6HVS - chains O and P of the 28 polymer chains in the assembly; structure by X-ray diffraction, 3.10 A resolution.

== Chain O ==
Molecule: Proteasome subunit alpha type-2
Source organism: Saccharomyces cerevisiae S288C
Notes: EC 3.4.25.1
Reference sequence: P23639 (PSA2_YEAST); numbering as in UniProt (aligned over 1-250)
Chain sequence (250 residues; each row starts with the number of its first residue):
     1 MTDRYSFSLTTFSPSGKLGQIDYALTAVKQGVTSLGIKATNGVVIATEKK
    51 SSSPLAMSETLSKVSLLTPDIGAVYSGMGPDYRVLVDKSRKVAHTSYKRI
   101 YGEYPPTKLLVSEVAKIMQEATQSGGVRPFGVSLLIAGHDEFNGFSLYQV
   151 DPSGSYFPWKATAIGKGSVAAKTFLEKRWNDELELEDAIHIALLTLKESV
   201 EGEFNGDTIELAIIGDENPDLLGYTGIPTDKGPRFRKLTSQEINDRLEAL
Swiss-Prot annotation at these positions:
  - cross-link: Lys-108 (Glycyl lysine isopeptide (Lys-Gly) (interchain with G-Cter in ubiquitin))

== Chain P ==
Molecule: Proteasome subunit alpha type-3
Source organism: Saccharomyces cerevisiae S288C
Notes: EC 3.4.25.1
Reference sequence: P23638 (PSA3_YEAST); residues 0-257 here correspond to UniProt positions 1-258 (UniProt number = residue number + 1)
Chain sequence (258 residues; numbered 0 to 257; the number before each row is that of its first residue; numbering starts at 0):
     0 MGSRRYDSRTTIFSPEGRLYQVEYALESISHAGTAIGIMASDGIVLAAER
    50 KVTSTLLEQDTSTEKLYKLNDKIAVAVAGLTADAEILINTARIHAQNYLK
   100 TYNEDIPVEILVRRLSDIKQGYTQHGGLRPFGVSFIYAGYDDRYGYQLYT
   150 SNPSGNYTGWKAISVGANTSAAQTLLQMDYKDDMKVDDAIELALKTLSKT
   200 TDSSALTYDRLEFATIRKGANDGEVYQKIFKPQEIKDILVKTGITKKDED
   250 EEADEDMK
Unresolved in the structure: 0, 245-257
Swiss-Prot annotation at these positions:
  - cross-link (Glycyl lysine isopeptide (Lys-Gly)): Lys-99 (interchain with G-Cter in ubiquitin), Lys-198 (interchain with G-Cter in ubiquitin), Lys-230 (interchain with G-Cter in ubiquitin)

== Interface between chain O and chain P ==
Pairs across the interface (66; chain O residue first):
  Arg-4(O) with Ser-2(P), hydrogen bond (backbone-side chain)
  Tyr-5(O) with Ser-2(P); Tyr-5(P)
  Ser-6(O) with Gly-125(P); Leu-127(P)
  Phe-7(O) with Ser-2(P); Tyr-5(P); Asp-6(P); Gly-126(P)
  Ser-8(O) with Gly-126(P), hydrogen bond (backbone-backbone); Leu-127(P); Arg-128(P), hydrogen bond (side chain-backbone)
  Thr-10(O) with Arg-128(P)
  Thr-11(O) with Ser-7(P); Thr-9(P); Gln-20(P)
  Phe-12(O) with Gln-20(P); Tyr-23(P); Ala-24(P), hydrophobic; Ser-27(P); Arg-128(P); Pro-129(P); Gly-131(P)
  Ser-13(O) with Tyr-23(P)
  Pro-14(O) with Tyr-23(P), hydrophobic; Glu-26(P)
  Ser-15(O) with Glu-26(P); His-30(P)
  Gly-16(O) with Tyr-23(P); Glu-26(P); Ser-27(P), hydrogen bond (backbone-side chain)
  Leu-18(O) with Leu-79(P), hydrophobic
  Lys-38(O) with Glu-57(P), salt bridge
  Ser-112(O) with Glu-84(P)
  Lys-116(O) with Ile-85(P)
  Gln-119(O) with Ala-81(P); Asp-82(P), hydrogen bond; Ile-85(P); Arg-128(P)
  Thr-122(O) with Arg-128(P), hydrogen bond (backbone-side chain)
  Gln-123(O) with Tyr-121(P); Leu-127(P); Arg-128(P), hydrogen bond (side chain-backbone); Phe-130(P)
  Gly-125(O) with Leu-127(P)
  Ser-153(O) with Ala-81(P)
  Gly-154(O) with Ala-81(P)
  Ser-155(O) with Ala-81(P)
  Tyr-156(O) with Glu-84(P), hydrogen bond
  Phe-157(O) with Leu-56(P), hydrophobic
  Pro-158(O) with Leu-56(P); Glu-57(P), hydrogen bond (backbone-backbone); Thr-60(P); Ser-61(P)
  Trp-159(O) with Ser-53(P); Leu-55(P); Leu-56(P)
  Lys-160(O) with Thr-54(P), hydrogen bond (side chain-backbone); Leu-55(P), hydrogen bond (backbone-backbone); Leu-56(P); Glu-57(P)
  Ala-161(O) with Leu-55(P)
  Leu-175(O) with Leu-55(P), hydrophobic
  Glu-176(O) with Thr-54(P); Leu-55(P)
  Trp-179(O) with Leu-55(P), hydrophobic
Other interface residues (no listed pair), chain O (35 interface residues in all): Ser-124, Tyr-148, Lys-172
Other interface residues (no listed pair), chain P (33 interface residues in all): Val-51, Thr-80

== Overview ==
The interface between chain O and chain P involves 35 residues on one side and 33 on the other, with 11
hydrogen bonds and 1 salt bridge. Among the polar pairs are Lys-38(O)/Glu-57(P), Arg-4(O)/Ser-2(P) and
Ser-8(O)/Arg-128(P).
Here chain O is Proteasome subunit alpha type-2 and chain P is Proteasome subunit alpha type-3, both from
Saccharomyces cerevisiae S288C. Entry 6HVS (Yeast 20S proteasome with human beta2i (1-53) in complex with 18)
was determined by X-ray diffraction, deposited together with 6HTB, 6HTC, 6HTD, 6HTP, 6HTR, 6HUB and 30 further
entries.
